PDB entry 7K98 | X-ray diffraction, 2.19 A resolution | chains A and E of the 6 polymer chains in the assembly

# Chain A
Name: Phenylalanine--tRNA ligase alpha subunit
Organism: Mycobacterium tuberculosis (strain ATCC 25618 / H37Rv)
Notes: EC 6.1.1.20
UniProtKB: P9WFU3 (SYFA_MYCTU); residue numbers follow UniProt; this construct covers 1-341
Amino-acid sequence (344 residues; row label = number of the first residue in the row; numbers below 1 keep their minus sign (Ser-2 is residue -2)):
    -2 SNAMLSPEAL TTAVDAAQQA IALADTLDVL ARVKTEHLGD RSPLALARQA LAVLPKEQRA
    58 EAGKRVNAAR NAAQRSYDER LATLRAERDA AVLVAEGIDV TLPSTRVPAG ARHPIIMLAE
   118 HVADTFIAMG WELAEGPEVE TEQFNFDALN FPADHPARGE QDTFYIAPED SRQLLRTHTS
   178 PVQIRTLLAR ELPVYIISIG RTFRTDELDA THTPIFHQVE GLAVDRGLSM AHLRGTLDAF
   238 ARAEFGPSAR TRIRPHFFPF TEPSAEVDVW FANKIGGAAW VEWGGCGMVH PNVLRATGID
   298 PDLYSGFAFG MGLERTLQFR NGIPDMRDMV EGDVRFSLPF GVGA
Unresolved in the structure: -2
Construct notes: expression tag (-2 to 0)
Metal / ion sites: Mg2+ site 1 near Asp203 (its only coordinating residue here); Mg2+ site 2: Glu259 (shared with 1 residue of chain B)
Ligand contacts: 5'-O-(L-phenylalanylsulfamoyl)adenosine (W5Y): His175, Ser177, Gln180, Arg201, Asp203, Thr208, His209, Thr210, Phe213, Gln215, Glu217, Phe255, Phe257, Thr258, Glu263, Glu279, Trp280, Gly281, Gly282, Cys283, Gly284, Ala305, Phe306, Gly307, Met308, Gly309, Arg312, Met323
UniProt features mapped onto this chain:
  - binding site (Mg(2+)): Glu259
From the paper describing this entry:
  - binding site for 5'-O-(L-phenylalanylsulfamoyl)adenosine: Arg201, Asp203, His209, Thr210, Phe213, His214, Gln215, Glu263, Glu279, Trp280, Glu311, Arg312
  - conformationally variable residues (loop rearrangement): Asp151 to Asp159, Asp203, His209
  - Mg2+ coordination: Asp203
  - binding site for tRNA(Phe): His152, Gln158, Asp159, Thr202
  - Mg2+ coordination through a water molecule: Asp159, Thr202

# Chain E
Name: Phenylalanine--tRNA ligase beta subunit
Organism: Mycobacterium tuberculosis (strain ATCC 25618 / H37Rv)
Notes: EC 6.1.1.20
UniProtKB: P9WFU1 (SYFB_MYCTU); residue numbers follow UniProt; this construct covers 1-831
Amino-acid sequence (840 residues; numbered -8 to 831; the number before each row is that of its first residue; numbers below 1 keep their minus sign (Glu-8 is residue -8)):
    -8 ENLYFQSNAM RLPYSWLREV VAVGASGWDV TPGELEQTLL RIGHEVEEVI PLGPVDGPVT
    52 VGRVADIEEL TGYKKPIRAC AVDIGDRQYR EIICGATNFA VGDLVVVALP GATLPGGFTI
   112 SARKAYGRNS DGMICSAAEL NLGADHSGIL VLPPGAAEPG ADGAGVLGLD DVVFHLAITP
   172 DRGYCMSVRG LARELACAYD LDFVDPASNS RVPPLPIEGP AWPLTVQPET GVRRFALRPV
   232 IGIDPAAVSP WWLQRRLLLC GIRATCPAVD VTNYVMLELG HPMHAHDRNR ISGTLGVRFA
   292 RSGETAVTLD GIERKLDTAD VLIVDDAATA AIGGVMGAAS TEVRADSTDV LLEAAIWDPA
   352 AVSRTQRRLH LPSEAARRYE RTVDPAISVA ALDRCARLLA DIAGGEVSPT LTDWRGDPPC
   412 DDWSPPPIRM GVDVPDRIAG VAYPQGTTAR RLAQIGAVVT HDGDTLTVTP PSWRPDLRQP
   472 ADLVEEVLRL EGLEVIPSVL PPAPAGRGLT AGQQRRRTIG RSLALSGYVE ILPTPFLPAG
   532 VFDLWGLEAD DSRRMTTRVL NPLEADRPQL ATTLLPALLE ALVRNVSRGL VDVALFAIAQ
   592 VVQPTEQTRG VGLIPVDRRP TDDEIAMLDA SLPRQPQHVA AVLAGLREPR GPWGPGRPVE
   652 AADAFEAVRI IARASRVDVT LRPAQYLPWH PGRCAQVFVG ESSVGHAGQL HPAVIERSGL
   712 PKGTCAVELN LDAIPCSAPL PAPRVSPYPA VFQDVSLVVA ADIPAQAVAD AVRAGAGDLL
   772 EDIALFDVFT GPQIGEHRKS LTFALRFRAP DRTLTEDDAS AARDAAVQSA AERVGAVLRG
Unresolved in the structure: -8 to -5
Construct notes: expression tag (-8 to 0)
Metal / ion sites: Mg2+ site 1: Glu476 (shared with 1 residue of chain D); Mg2+ site 2: Glu807 (shared with 1 residue of chain C)
UniProt features mapped onto this chain:
  - binding site (Mg(2+)): Asp467, Asp473, Glu476, Glu477
From the paper describing this entry:
  - binding site for tRNA(Phe): Ser578, Arg579, Pro738, Ala741, Phe743, Asp745, Ser747, Asp778, Phe780, Thr793, Thr804, Leu805, Glu807, Arg830
  - Mg2+ coordination: Glu807

# Chain A / chain E interface
Residue-residue contacts (63):
  Arg82(A) with Glu707(E), salt bridge
  Arg85(A) with Ala704(E); Glu707(E), salt bridge
  Asp86(A) with His702(E); Ala704(E)
  Val89(A) with His681(E); Pro682(E); His702(E); Pro703(E), hydrophobic
  Glu93(A) with Ala752(E)
  Gly94(A) with Gly683(E)
  Ile95(A) with Ala652(E), hydrophobic; Gly683(E), hydrogen bond (backbone-backbone); Arg684(E)
  Asp96(A) with Pro755(E); Ala756(E), hydrogen bond (side chain-backbone); Lys790(E), salt bridge
  Val97(A) with Phe656(E), hydrophobic; Leu672(E); Arg673(E); Pro674(E); Cys685(E); Ala686(E), hydrophobic
  Thr98(A) with Leu672(E); Pro755(E); Ala756(E), hydrogen bond (side chain-backbone); Gln757(E), hydrogen bond (side chain-backbone)
  Leu99(A) with Arg660(E); Ala756(E), hydrophobic; Leu776(E), hydrophobic
  Pro100(A) with Leu776(E)
  Ser101(A) with Ala653(E); Phe656(E); Glu657(E), hydrogen bond; Arg660(E), hydrogen bond
  Thr102(A) with Glu657(E), hydrogen bond; Arg664(E), hydrogen bond
  Arg103(A) with Arg648(E); Glu651(E), salt bridge
  Ala125(A) with Gly497(E), hydrogen bond (backbone-backbone); Gly499(E)
  Met126(A) with Ala496(E), hydrophobic; Gly497(E)
  Arg317(A) with Leu731(E)
  Asn318(A) with Leu731(E); Pro732(E), hydrogen bond (side chain-backbone); Ala733(E)
  Ile320(A) with Ala733(E), hydrophobic
  Pro321(A) with Arg735(E)
  Asp325(A) with Arg735(E); Val736(E), hydrogen bond (side chain-backbone)
  Asp330(A) with Val736(E)
  Arg332(A) with Val736(E); Ser737(E), hydrogen bond (side chain-backbone); Arg799(E)
  Phe333(A) with Pro734(E); Val736(E)
  Pro336(A) with Pro732(E); Pro734(E), hydrophobic
  Phe337(A) with Pro732(E); Pro734(E)
  Gly340(A) with Arg667(E)
  Ala341(A) with Arg667(E)
Also at the interface, not in a pair above, chain A (34 interface residues in all): Leu24, Leu90, Ala106, Asp121, Gly319
Also at the interface, not in a pair above, chain E (44 interface residues in all): Arg498, Gln505, Ile754, Glu772, Val779

# Overview
Chain A and chain E form an interface of 34 and 44 residues respectively; the contacts include 12 hydrogen
bonds and 4 salt bridges. Polar pairs include Arg82(A)-Glu707(E), Arg85(A)-Glu707(E) and Asp96(A)-Lys790(E).
The paper reports a binding site for tRNA(Phe) at His152(A), Gln158(A) and Ser578(E) among others; a binding
site for 5'-O-(L-phenylalanylsulfamoyl)adenosine at Arg201(A), Asp203(A) and His209(A) among others.
Chain A is Phenylalanine--tRNA ligase alpha subunit and chain E is Phenylalanine--tRNA ligase beta subunit,
both from Mycobacterium tuberculosis (strain ATCC 25618 / H37Rv); the structure, Preaminoacylation complex of
M. tuberculosis PheRS with cognate precursor tRNA and 5'-O-(N-phenylalanyl)sulfamoyl-adenosine (F-AMS), was
determined by X-ray diffraction (same publication as 7K9M, 7KA0 and 7KAB).
